PDB entry 6KKS | X-ray diffraction, 2.15 A resolution | chains A and C of the 3 polymer chains in the assembly

# Chain A
Molecule: Transcription factor WER
Source organism: Arabidopsis thaliana
UniProtKB: Q9SEI0 (WER_ARATH); numbering as in UniProt (aligned over 12-130)
Amino-acid sequence (119 residues; numbered 12 to 130; the number before each row is that of its first residue):
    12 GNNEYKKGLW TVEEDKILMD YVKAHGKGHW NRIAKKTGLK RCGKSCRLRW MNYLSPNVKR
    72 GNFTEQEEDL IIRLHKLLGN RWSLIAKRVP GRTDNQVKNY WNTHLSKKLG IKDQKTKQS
Not modelled in the structure: 12-13, 120-130
Bound ions: Mg2+: Ala-97, Val-100, Arg-103
From the paper describing this entry:
  - binding site for the 21-nt DNA strand: Gly-19, Trp-21, Arg-52, Lys-55, Ser-56, Leu-59, Arg-60, Asn-106, Asn-110
  - binding site for the 21-nt DNA strand (chain C): His-40, Asn-42, Lys-55, Arg-58, Asn-91, Trp-93, Ser-94, Lys-109, Asn-110, Asn-113
  - contacts within the chain: Leu-29/Cys-57 (hydrophobic contact), Ile-44/Cys-57 (hydrophobic contact), Leu-50/Cys-57 (hydrophobic contact), Arg-52/Cys-57, Trp-21/Cys-57 (hydrophobic contact)
  - mutagenesis - K55A, L59A, N106A, K109A, N110A: decreased signaling in response to GL2 promoter
  - mutagenesis - L59A: increased binding to A12:T11
  - mutagenesis - L59A: increased binding to 5mC modification
  - mutagenesis - L59E (Kd 47.8 nM): unchanged binding to unmodified DNA
  - specificity-determining residues: Leu-59
  - mutagenesis - K55A (>40-fold), N106A (20 30-fold), K109A (20 30-fold), N110A: decreased binding to the 21-nt DNA strand
  - mutagenesis - L59A (Kd 47 nM): unchanged binding to the 21-nt DNA strand
  - mutagenesis - L59A: increased binding to G12:C11
  - mutagenesis - L59A: increased binding to T12:A11

# Chain C
Molecule: 21-nt DNA strand
Sequence (21 nucleotides; each row starts with the number of its first residue):
     1 CGAAAATGCG GTTGGAGAAT T

# Interface between chain A and chain C
Residue-residue contacts (20; chain A residue first):
  Leu-20(A) / DA16(C)  sugar contact
  His-40(A) / DT7(C)  hydrogen bond to the phosphate
  Trp-41(A) / DT7(C)  hydrogen bond to the phosphate
  Asn-42(A) / DA6(C)  hydrogen bond to the phosphate
  Asn-42(A) / DT7(C)  phosphate contact
  Lys-55(A) / DG8(C)  hydrogen bond to the base
  Lys-55(A) / DC9(C)  base contact
  Arg-58(A) / DG8(C)  salt bridge to the phosphate
  Arg-58(A) / DC9(C)  salt bridge to the phosphate
  Asn-91(A) / DG10(C)  sugar contact
  Asn-91(A) / DG11(C)  hydrogen bond to the phosphate
  Arg-92(A) / DG10(C)  phosphate contact
  Trp-93(A) / DG10(C)  hydrogen bond to the phosphate
  Trp-93(A) / DG11(C)  hydrogen bond to the phosphate
  Ser-94(A) / DC9(C)  phosphate contact
  Ser-94(A) / DG10(C)  hydrogen bond to the phosphate
  Lys-109(A) / DG10(C)  base contact
  Lys-109(A) / DG11(C)  hydrogen bond to the base
  Lys-109(A) / DT12(C)  base contact
  Asn-113(A) / DT12(C)  base contact
Other interface residues (no listed pair), chain A (15 interface residues in all): Gly-39, Asn-106, Asn-110

# Summary
15 residues of chain A and 8 residues of chain C are in contact, with 9 hydrogen bonds and 2 salt bridges.
Polar pairs include Lys-55(A)/DG8(C), Lys-109(A)/DG11(C) and His-40(A)/DT7(C). From the paper: a binding site
for the 21-nt DNA strand (chain C) at His-40(A), Asn-42(A) and Lys-55(A) among others; K55A, L59A and N106A of
chain A, among others, reduce signaling in response to GL2 promoter; 6 substitutions were tested in all.
Chain A is Transcription factor WER (Arabidopsis thaliana) and chain C is a 21-nt DNA strand; the structure,
Structural insights into target DNA recognition by R2R3-type MYB transcription factor, was determined by X-ray
diffraction.
